PDB entry 1VQM | X-ray diffraction, 2.30 A resolution | chains 0 and M of the 32 polymer chains in the assembly

[Chain 0]
Molecule: 23S ribosomal RNA
Organism: Haloarcula marismortui
Sequence (2922 nucleotides; numbered 2 to 2923; the number before each row is that of its first residue):
     2 UUGGCUACUAUGCCAGCUGGUGGAUUGCUCGGCUCAGGCGCUGAUGAAGG
    52 ACGUGCCAAGCUGCGAUAAGCCAUGGGGAGCCGCACGGAGGCGAAGAACC
   102 AUGGAUUUCCGAAUGAGAAUCUCUCUAACAAUUGCUUCGCGCAAUGAGGA
   152 ACCCCGAGAACUGAAACAUCUCAGUAUCGGGAGGAACAGAAAACGCAAUG
   202 UGAUGUCGUUAGUAACCGCGAGUGAACGCGAUACAGCCCAAACCGAAGCC
   252 CUCACGGGCAAUGUGGUGUCAGGGCUACCUCUCAUCAGCCGACCGUCUCG
   302 ACGAAGUCUCUUGGAACAGAGCGUGAUACAGGGUGACAACCCCGUACUCG
   352 AGACCAGUACGACGUGCGGUAGUGCCAGAGUAGCGGGGGUUGGAUAUCCC
   402 UCGCGAAUAACGCAGGCAUCGACUGCGAAGGCUAAACACAACCUGAGACC
   452 GAUAGUGAACAAGUAGUGUGAACGAACGCUGCAAAGUACCCUCAGAAGGG
   502 AGGCGAAAUAGAGCAUGAAAUCAGUUGGCGAUCGAGCGACAGGGCAUACA
   552 AGGUCCCUCGACGAAUGACCGACGCGCGAGCGUCCAGUAAGACUCACGGG
   602 AAGCCGAUGUUCUGUCGUACGUUUUGAAAAACGAGCCAGGGAGUGUGUCU
   652 GCAUGGCAAGUCUAACCGGAGUAUCCGGGGAGGCACAGGGAAACCGACAU
   702 GGCCGCAGGGCUUUGCCCGAGGGCCGCCGUCUUCAAGGGCGGGGAGCCAU
   752 GUGGACACGACCCGAAUCCGGACGAUCUACGCAUGGACAAGAUGAAGCGU
   802 GCCGAAAGGCACGUGGAAGUCUGUUAGAGUUGGUGUCCUACAAUACCCUC
   852 UCGUGAUCUAUGUGUAGGGGUGAAAGGCCCAUCGAGUCCGGCAACAGCUG
   902 GUUCCAAUCGAAACAUGUCGAAGCAUGACCUCCGCCGAGGUAGUCUGUGA
   952 GGUAGAGCGACCGAUUGGUGUGUCCGCCUCCGAGAGGAGUCGGCACACCU
  1002 GUCAAACUCCAAACUUACAGACGCCGUUUGACGCGGGGAUUCCGGUGCGC
  1052 GGGGUAAGCCUGUGUACCAGGAGGGGAACAACCCAGAGAUAGGUUAAGGU
  1102 CCCCAAGUGUGGAUUAAGUGUAAUCCUCUGAAGGUGGUCUCGAGCCCUAG
  1152 ACAGCCGGGAGGUGAGCUUAGAAGCAGCUACCCUCUAAGAAAAGCGUAAC
  1202 AGCUUACCGGCCGAGGUUUGAGGCGCCCAAAAUGAUCGGGACUCAAAUCC
  1252 ACCACCGAGACCUGUCCGUACCACUCAUACUGGUAAUCGAGUAGAUUGGC
  1302 GCUCUAAUUGGAUGGAAGUAGGGGUGAAAACUCCUAUGGACCGAUUAGUG
  1352 ACGAAAAUCCUGGCCAUAGUAGCAGCGAUAGUCGGGUGAGAACCCCGACG
  1402 GCCUAAUGGAUAAGGGUUCCUCAGCACUGCUGAUCAGCUGAGGGUUAGCC
  1452 GGUCCUAAGUCAUACCGCAACUCGACUAUGACGAAAUGGGAAACGGGUUA
  1502 AUAUUCCCGUGCCACUAUGCAGUGAAAGUUGACGCCCUGGGGUCGAUCAC
  1552 GCUGGGCAUUCGCCCAGUCGAACCGUCCAACUCCGUGGAAGCCGUAAUGG
  1602 CAGGAAGCGGACGAACGGCGGCAUAGGGAAACGUGAUUCAACCUGGGGCC
  1652 CAUGAAAAGACGAGCAUAGUGUCCGUACCGAGAACCGACACAGGUGUCCA
  1702 UGGCGGCGAAAGCCAAGGCCUGUCGGGAGCAACCAACGUUAGGGAAUUCG
  1752 GCAAGUUAGUCCCGUACCUUCGGAAGAAGGGAUGCCUGCUCCGGAACGGA
  1802 GCAGGUCGCAGUGACUCGGAAGCUCGGACUGUCUAGUAACAACAUAGGUG
  1852 ACCGCAAAUCCGCAAGGACUCGUACGGUCACUGAAUCCUGCCCAGUGCAG
  1902 GUAUCUGAACACCUCGUACAAGAGGACGAAGGACCUGUCAACGGCGGGGG
  1952 UAACUAUGACCCUCUUAAGGUAGCGUAGUACCUUGCCGCAUCAGUAGCGG
  2002 CUUGCAUGAAUGGAUUAACCAGAGCUUCACUGUCCCAACGUUGGGCCCGG
  2052 UGAACUGUACAUUCCAGUGCGGAGUCUGGAGACACCCAGGGGGAAGCGAA
  2102 GACCCUAUGGAGCUUUACUGCAGGCUGUCGCUGAGACGUGGUCGCCGAUG
  2152 UGCAGCAUAGGUAGGAGACACUACACAGGUACCCGCGCUAGCGGGCCACC
  2202 GAGUCAACAGUGAAAUACUACCCGUCGGUGACUGCGACUCUCACUCCGGG
  2252 AGGAGGACACCGAUAGCCGGGCAGUUUGACUGGGGCGGUACGCGCUCGAA
  2302 AAGAUAUCGAGCGCGCCCUAUGGCUAUCUCAGCCGGGACAGAGACCCGGC
  2352 GAAGAGUGCAAGAGCAAAAGAUAGCUUGACAGUGUUCUUCCCAACGAGGA
  2402 ACGCUGACGCGAAAGCGUGGUCUAGCGAACCAAUUAGCCUGCUUGAUGCG
  2452 GGCAAUUGAUGACAGAAAAGCUACCCUAGGGAUAACAGAGUCGUCACUCG
  2502 CAAGAGCACAUAUCGACCGAGUGGCUUGCUACCUCGAUGUCGGUUCCCUC
  2552 CAUCCUGCCCGUGCAGAAGCGGGCAAGGGUGAGGUUGUUCGCCUAUUAAA
  2602 GGAGGUCGUGAGCUGGGUUUAGACCGUCGUGAGACAGGUCGGCUGCUAUC
  2652 UACUGGGUGUGUAAUGGUGUCUGACAAGAACGACCGUAUAGUACGAGAGG
  2702 AACUACGGUUGGUGGCCACUGGUGUACCGGUUGUUCGAGAGAGCACGUGC
  2752 CGGGUAGCCACGCCACACGGGGUAAGAGCUGAACGCAUCUAAGCUCGAAA
  2802 CCCACUUGGAAAAGAGACACCGCCGAGGUCCCGCGUACAAGACGCGGUCG
  2852 AUAGACUCGGGGUGUGCGCGUCGAGGUAACGAGACGUUAAGCCCACGAGC
  2902 ACUAACAGACCAAAGCCAUCAU
Not modelled in the structure: 2-9, 126-127, 715, 971-998, 1560, 1952-1963, 2137-2236, 2339-2343, 2665-2666, 2915-2923
Modified / non-standard residues: 1MA (6-hydro-1-methyladenosine-5'-monophosphate) at position 628, OMU (o2'-methyluridine 5'-monophosphate) at position 2587, OMG (o2'-methylguanosine-5'-monophosphate) at position 2588, UR3 (3-methyluridine-5'-monophoshate) at position 2619, PSU (pseudouridine-5'-monophosphate) at position 2621
Construct notes: modified residue (628, 2587-2588, 2619, 2621)
Bound ions: Mg2+ site 1 near G28 (its only coordinating residue here); Sr2+ site 1: C34, U457; Na+ site 1: C40, C443; Na+ site 2: G56, A59, G61; Sr2+ site 2: C85, A86, C87 (shared with 1 residue of chain T); Na+ site 3 near U108 (its only coordinating residue here); Na+ site 4: C141, G142; Na+ site 5 near U146 (its only coordinating residue here); Sr2+ site 3: G147, A183 (shared with Asp-157(M) of chain M); Mg2+ site 2: C162, U2276; Mg2+ site 3: A165, A167, C168; Na+ site 6: A165, A166, A167; 47 more Mg2+ sites not listed; 53 more Na+ sites not listed; 2 more K+ sites not listed; 75 more Sr2+ sites not listed

[Chain M]
Molecule: 50S Ribosomal Protein L15E
Organism: Haloarcula marismortui
Sequence (195 residues; row label = number of the first residue in the row; numbering starts at 0):
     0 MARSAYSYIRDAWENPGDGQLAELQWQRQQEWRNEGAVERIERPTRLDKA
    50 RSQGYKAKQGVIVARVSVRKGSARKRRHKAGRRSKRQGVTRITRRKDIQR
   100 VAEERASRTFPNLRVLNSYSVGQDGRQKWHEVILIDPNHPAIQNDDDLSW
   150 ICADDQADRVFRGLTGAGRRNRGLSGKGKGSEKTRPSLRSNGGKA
Not modelled in the structure: 0
Construct notes: conflict Glu-13 (Lys14 in 55231501), Ala-194 (Gly195 in 55231501)
Bound ions: Na+: Ser-106, Phe-109, Leu-112; Sr2+: Asp-157 (shared with G147(0), A183(0) of chain 0)

[Chain 0 / chain M interface]
Pairs across the interface - 261 pairs, chain 0 then chain M:
  U133(0) / Thr-108(M)  hydrogen bond to the sugar
  U133(0) / Pro-110(M)  base contact
  U134(0) / Thr-108(M)  sugar contact
  U134(0) / Phe-109(M)  phosphate contact
  U134(0) / Pro-110(M)  sugar contact
  U134(0) / Asn-111(M)  hydrogen bond to the sugar
  U134(0) / Leu-112(M)  sugar contact
  G135(0) / Arg-39(M)  salt bridge to the phosphate
  G135(0) / Ile-61(M)  phosphate contact
  G135(0) / Phe-109(M)  phosphate contact
  G135(0) / Asn-111(M)  hydrogen bond to the sugar
  G135(0) / Leu-112(M)  sugar contact
  G135(0) / Asp-135(M)  hydrogen bond to the sugar
  C136(0) / Arg-39(M)  salt bridge to the phosphate
  C136(0) / Gln-58(M)  phosphate contact
  C136(0) / His-138(M)  hydrogen bond to the sugar
  U137(0) / Gln-58(M)  phosphate contact
  A145(0) / Asn-111(M)  sugar contact
  A145(0) / Asn-137(M)  sugar contact
  U146(0) / Pro-110(M)  sugar contact
  C154(0) / Arg-188(M)  salt bridge to the phosphate
  C155(0) / Arg-161(M)  hydrogen bond to the sugar
  C155(0) / Arg-171(M)  hydrogen bond to the phosphate
  C155(0) / Ser-186(M)  hydrogen bond to the phosphate
  C155(0) / Arg-188(M)  salt bridge to the phosphate
  C155(0) / Ser-189(M)  phosphate contact
  C156(0) / Arg-99(M)  hydrogen bond to the phosphate
  C156(0) / Phe-160(M)  sugar contact
  C156(0) / Arg-161(M)  sugar contact
  C156(0) / Gly-162(M)  sugar contact
  C156(0) / Arg-171(M)  salt bridge to the phosphate
  C156(0) / Ser-186(M)  phosphate contact
  C156(0) / Leu-187(M)  hydrogen bond to the phosphate
  C156(0) / Arg-188(M)  hydrogen bond to the phosphate
  G157(0) / Lys-95(M)  sugar contact
  G157(0) / Arg-99(M)  salt bridge to the phosphate
  G157(0) / Asn-170(M)  hydrogen bond to the phosphate
  G157(0) / Leu-187(M)  phosphate contact
  A158(0) / Arg-93(M)  hydrogen bond to the phosphate
  A158(0) / Arg-94(M)  salt bridge to the phosphate
  G159(0) / Arg-93(M)  salt bridge to the phosphate
  A160(0) / Arg-81(M)  hydrogen bond to the sugar
  A160(0) / Arg-85(M)  phosphate contact
  A161(0) / Gly-80(M)  sugar contact
  A161(0) / Arg-81(M)  phosphate contact
  A161(0) / Arg-82(M)  phosphate contact
  A161(0) / Arg-85(M)  phosphate contact
  A169(0) / Ser-83(M)  phosphate contact
  U170(0) / Arg-82(M)  salt bridge to the phosphate
  U170(0) / Ser-83(M)  hydrogen bond to the phosphate
  U170(0) / Lys-84(M)  hydrogen bond to the phosphate
  C171(0) / Arg-82(M)  salt bridge to the phosphate
  C171(0) / Lys-84(M)  phosphate contact
  U172(0) / Arg-82(M)  hydrogen bond to the base
  C173(0) / Arg-82(M)  base contact
  G175(0) / Arg-94(M)  hydrogen bond to the base
  G175(0) / Gly-191(M)  sugar contact
  G175(0) / Gly-192(M)  base contact
  G175(0) / Lys-193(M)  phosphate contact
  G181(0) / Arg-107(M)  hydrogen bond to the sugar
  G181(0) / Phe-160(M)  hydrogen bond to the base
  G182(0) / Asp-157(M)  phosphate contact
  G182(0) / Phe-160(M)  sugar contact
  G182(0) / Arg-161(M)  sugar contact
  A183(0) / Asp-153(M)  phosphate contact
  A183(0) / Asp-154(M)  sugar contact
  A183(0) / Ala-156(M)  sugar contact
  A183(0) / Asp-157(M)  phosphate contact
  A183(0) / Arg-161(M)  hydrogen bond to the sugar
  A187(0) / Arg-161(M)  phosphate contact
  C188(0) / Asp-154(M)  phosphate contact
  C188(0) / Arg-161(M)  salt bridge to the phosphate
  C188(0) / Leu-163(M)  phosphate contact
  C188(0) / Arg-171(M)  hydrogen bond to the phosphate
  C188(0) / Pro-185(M)  hydrogen bond to the sugar
  C188(0) / Ser-186(M)  sugar contact
  A189(0) / Leu-163(M)  phosphate contact
  A189(0) / Arg-168(M)  salt bridge to the phosphate
  A189(0) / Arg-171(M)  salt bridge to the phosphate
  A189(0) / Arg-184(M)  hydrogen bond to the phosphate
  A189(0) / Pro-185(M)  sugar contact
  G190(0) / Leu-173(M)  phosphate contact
  G190(0) / Lys-176(M)  phosphate contact
  G190(0) / Arg-184(M)  salt bridge to the phosphate
  A191(0) / Lys-176(M)  salt bridge to the phosphate
  A192(0) / Lys-176(M)  hydrogen bond to the base
  A193(0) / Ser-174(M)  phosphate contact
  A193(0) / Lys-176(M)  phosphate contact
  A194(0) / Lys-176(M)  sugar contact
  A194(0) / Gly-177(M)  phosphate contact
  C195(0) / Gly-177(M)  phosphate contact
  C195(0) / Lys-178(M)  hydrogen bond to the phosphate
  A204(0) / Lys-176(M)  hydrogen bond to the sugar
  U205(0) / Arg-184(M)  phosphate contact
  G206(0) / Arg-184(M)  phosphate contact
  G206(0) / Pro-185(M)  phosphate contact
  U207(0) / Pro-185(M)  phosphate contact
  G225(0) / Lys-193(M)  salt bridge to the phosphate
  A226(0) / Lys-182(M)  sugar contact
  A227(0) / Glu-181(M)  sugar contact
  C239(0) / Asp-146(M)  sugar contact
  C240(0) / Asp-146(M)  phosphate contact
  A241(0) / Arg-50(M)  sugar contact
  A241(0) / Ser-51(M)  sugar contact
  A242(0) / Ser-3(M)  phosphate contact
  A242(0) / Tyr-5(M)  phosphate contact
  A242(0) / Arg-50(M)  salt bridge to the phosphate
  A243(0) / Ala-1(M)  hydrogen bond to the phosphate
  A243(0) / Ser-3(M)  phosphate contact
  C244(0) / Ala-1(M)  hydrogen bond to the phosphate
  C250(0) / Lys-57(M)  sugar contact
  C251(0) / Gln-58(M)  sugar contact
  C251(0) / His-138(M)  sugar contact
  C251(0) / Pro-139(M)  phosphate contact
  C251(0) / Ala-140(M)  sugar contact
  C251(0) / Asn-143(M)  hydrogen bond to the phosphate
  C252(0) / Pro-139(M)  phosphate contact
  G259(0) / Gln-58(M)  base contact
  C260(0) / Gln-58(M)  sugar contact
  A261(0) / Arg-42(M)  salt bridge to the phosphate
  A261(0) / Ala-56(M)  sugar contact
  A262(0) / Arg-42(M)  salt bridge to the phosphate
  U263(0) / Arg-42(M)  hydrogen bond to the sugar
  U263(0) / Leu-46(M)  phosphate contact
  G264(0) / Tyr-5(M)  hydrogen bond to the phosphate
  G264(0) / Leu-46(M)  phosphate contact
  G264(0) / Arg-50(M)  salt bridge to the phosphate
  G264(0) / Ala-56(M)  sugar contact
  U265(0) / Arg-50(M)  salt bridge to the phosphate
  U265(0) / Lys-55(M)  phosphate contact
  U265(0) / Ala-56(M)  hydrogen bond to the phosphate
  G266(0) / Lys-55(M)  salt bridge to the phosphate
  G266(0) / Lys-57(M)  salt bridge to the phosphate
  G266(0) / Asp-144(M)  phosphate contact
  C376(0) / Ala-1(M)  hydrogen bond to the sugar
  C377(0) / Arg-2(M)  phosphate contact
  A378(0) / Arg-9(M)  salt bridge to the phosphate
  G379(0) / Arg-9(M)  sugar contact
  G379(0) / Lys-48(M)  phosphate contact
  G379(0) / Ser-51(M)  hydrogen bond to the base
  A380(0) / Arg-9(M)  salt bridge to the phosphate
  A380(0) / Trp-12(M)  sugar contact
  A380(0) / Glu-13(M)  base contact
  A380(0) / Lys-48(M)  salt bridge to the phosphate
  G381(0) / Glu-13(M)  base contact
  G381(0) / Asn-14(M)  base contact
  G381(0) / Pro-15(M)  base contact
  G381(0) / Arg-45(M)  salt bridge to the phosphate
  G381(0) / Lys-48(M)  salt bridge to the phosphate
  G388(0) / Arg-90(M)  sugar contact
  G388(0) / Thr-92(M)  base contact
  G389(0) / Arg-90(M)  salt bridge to the phosphate
  G389(0) / Ile-91(M)  sugar contact
  G390(0) / Lys-84(M)  salt bridge to the phosphate
  U391(0) / Lys-84(M)  salt bridge to the phosphate
  U391(0) / Arg-85(M)  salt bridge to the phosphate
  U391(0) / Lys-193(M)  hydrogen bond to the sugar
  U392(0) / Lys-182(M)  sugar contact
  U392(0) / Lys-193(M)  sugar contact
  G393(0) / Glu-181(M)  base contact
  G393(0) / Lys-182(M)  hydrogen bond to the base
  G394(0) / Lys-178(M)  base contact
  G394(0) / Gly-179(M)  base contact
  G394(0) / Glu-181(M)  hydrogen bond to the base
  G394(0) / Lys-182(M)  base contact
  U398(0) / Gly-179(M)  hydrogen bond to the sugar
  C399(0) / Gly-172(M)  phosphate contact
  C399(0) / Lys-178(M)  phosphate contact
  C399(0) / Gly-179(M)  sugar contact
  C399(0) / Ala-194(M)  hydrogen bond to the sugar
  C400(0) / Arg-94(M)  hydrogen bond to the sugar
  C400(0) / Arg-169(M)  phosphate contact
  C400(0) / Asn-170(M)  phosphate contact
  C400(0) / Gly-172(M)  phosphate contact
  C401(0) / Thr-92(M)  hydrogen bond to the base
  C401(0) / Arg-93(M)  hydrogen bond to the sugar
  C401(0) / Arg-94(M)  sugar contact
  C401(0) / Lys-95(M)  phosphate contact
  C401(0) / Asp-96(M)  phosphate contact
  C401(0) / Asn-170(M)  phosphate contact
  U402(0) / Gly-70(M)  phosphate contact
  U402(0) / Thr-92(M)  sugar contact
  U402(0) / Asp-96(M)  phosphate contact
  U402(0) / Ile-97(M)  hydrogen bond to the phosphate
  C403(0) / Lys-69(M)  phosphate contact
  C403(0) / Gly-70(M)  hydrogen bond to the phosphate
  C403(0) / Lys-127(M)  salt bridge to the phosphate
  G404(0) / Lys-69(M)  salt bridge to the phosphate
  G404(0) / Gln-122(M)  phosphate contact
  A407(0) / Asn-14(M)  phosphate contact
  U409(0) / Glu-13(M)  base contact
  G416(0) / Lys-178(M)  salt bridge to the phosphate
  G417(0) / Lys-178(M)  hydrogen bond to the phosphate
  G431(0) / Lys-48(M)  salt bridge to the phosphate
  G431(0) / Ser-51(M)  sugar contact
  G431(0) / Gln-52(M)  hydrogen bond to the phosphate
  G431(0) / Asn-116(M)  hydrogen bond to the sugar
  G432(0) / Asn-116(M)  phosphate contact
  G432(0) / Trp-149(M)  sugar contact
  G432(0) / Gly-165(M)  hydrogen bond to the phosphate
  C433(0) / Trp-149(M)  sugar contact
  C433(0) / Arg-158(M)  salt bridge to the phosphate
  C433(0) / Arg-168(M)  salt bridge to the phosphate
  U434(0) / Gln-155(M)  hydrogen bond to the phosphate
  C770(0) / Ala-79(M)  phosphate contact
  C770(0) / Gly-80(M)  hydrogen bond to the phosphate
  C770(0) / Arg-81(M)  hydrogen bond to the phosphate
  G771(0) / Ala-79(M)  phosphate contact
  G771(0) / Arg-81(M)  salt bridge to the phosphate
  G869(0) / Lys-78(M)  sugar contact
  G870(0) / Lys-78(M)  salt bridge to the phosphate
  C1467(0) / Gly-35(M)  phosphate contact
  C1467(0) / Ala-36(M)  hydrogen bond to the phosphate
  G1468(0) / Ala-36(M)  phosphate contact
  C1469(0) / Arg-68(M)  salt bridge to the phosphate
  C1469(0) / Arg-104(M)  salt bridge to the phosphate
  A1470(0) / Arg-68(M)  salt bridge to the phosphate
  A1470(0) / Arg-73(M)  hydrogen bond to the phosphate
  A1470(0) / Arg-93(M)  salt bridge to the phosphate
  A1470(0) / Lys-95(M)  hydrogen bond to the sugar
  A1470(0) / Val-100(M)  phosphate contact
  A1471(0) / Val-100(M)  phosphate contact
  A1471(0) / Arg-104(M)  salt bridge to the phosphate
  A1471(0) / Arg-107(M)  hydrogen bond to the phosphate
  C1472(0) / Arg-107(M)  salt bridge to the phosphate
  C1864(0) / Arg-73(M)  base contact
  C1864(0) / Lys-74(M)  sugar contact
  C1864(0) / Arg-75(M)  salt bridge to the phosphate
  G2121(0) / Arg-76(M)  base contact
  G2121(0) / Ser-83(M)  sugar contact
  G2121(0) / Gln-86(M)  hydrogen bond to the base
  C2122(0) / Arg-76(M)  hydrogen bond to the base
  C2122(0) / Gln-86(M)  hydrogen bond to the sugar
  C2122(0) / Val-88(M)  sugar contact
  A2123(0) / Arg-76(M)  sugar contact
  A2123(0) / Val-88(M)  phosphate contact
  A2123(0) / Thr-89(M)  hydrogen bond to the phosphate
  G2124(0) / Thr-89(M)  phosphate contact
  G2131(0) / Gly-124(M)  hydrogen bond to the base
  C2132(0) / Asp-123(M)  sugar contact
  C2132(0) / Gly-124(M)  hydrogen bond to the sugar
  C2243(0) / Trp-25(M)  sugar contact
  A2244(0) / Trp-25(M)  hydrogen bond to the sugar
  A2244(0) / Gln-29(M)  sugar contact
  A2244(0) / Arg-32(M)  phosphate contact
  C2245(0) / Gln-29(M)  phosphate contact
  C2245(0) / Arg-32(M)  salt bridge to the phosphate
  C2262(0) / Gly-124(M)  base contact
  G2263(0) / Gly-70(M)  sugar contact
  G2263(0) / Ser-71(M)  phosphate contact
  G2263(0) / Arg-73(M)  sugar contact
  A2264(0) / Ser-71(M)  hydrogen bond to the phosphate
  U2265(0) / Arg-90(M)  phosphate contact
  A2266(0) / Arg-90(M)  salt bridge to the phosphate
  C2273(0) / Arg-76(M)  hydrogen bond to the base
  A2274(0) / His-77(M)  hydrogen bond to the sugar
  A2274(0) / Gly-80(M)  phosphate contact
  A2274(0) / Arg-81(M)  hydrogen bond to the sugar
  A2274(0) / Gln-86(M)  hydrogen bond to the base
  G2275(0) / Gly-80(M)  phosphate contact
  G2275(0) / Arg-81(M)  sugar contact
Other interface residues (no listed pair), chain 0 (121 interface residues in all): A144, A174, U176, G184, A430, G1863, A1865, G2272
Other interface residues (no listed pair), chain M (118 interface residues in all): Tyr-54, Gly-59, Ala-72, Gly-87, Arg-125, Thr-183

[Overview]
The interface between chain 0 and chain M involves 121 residues on one side and 118 on the other; the contacts
include 68 hydrogen bonds and 49 salt bridges. Among the polar pairs are U172(0)/Arg-82(M), G175(0)/Arg-94(M)
and G181(0)/Phe-160(M).
Chain 0 is 23S ribosomal RNA and chain M is 50S Ribosomal Protein L15E, both from Haloarcula marismortui; the
structure, The structure of the transition state analogue "DAN" bound to the large ribosomal subunit of
haloarcula ..., was determined by X-ray diffraction, deposited together with 1VQ4, 1VQ5, 1VQ8, 1VQ9, 1VQK,
1VQL, 1VQO and 1VQP.
